7T77 - chains E and H of the 8 polymer chains in the assembly; structure by electron microscopy, 4.75 A resolution (low resolution: residue-level contacts below are approximate; hydrogen-bond / salt-bridge calls are withheld).

== Chain E ==
Protein: HIV Envelope ApexGT3.N130 gp120
Source organism: Human immunodeficiency virus 1
Amino-acid sequence (506 residues; each row starts with the number of its first residue; note: 11 numbers in that range are skipped by the numbering (no residue carries them; nothing is unmodelled there); a row labelled like 185g-185h holds insertion residues (185g, then the next letters in order); numbering starts at 0):
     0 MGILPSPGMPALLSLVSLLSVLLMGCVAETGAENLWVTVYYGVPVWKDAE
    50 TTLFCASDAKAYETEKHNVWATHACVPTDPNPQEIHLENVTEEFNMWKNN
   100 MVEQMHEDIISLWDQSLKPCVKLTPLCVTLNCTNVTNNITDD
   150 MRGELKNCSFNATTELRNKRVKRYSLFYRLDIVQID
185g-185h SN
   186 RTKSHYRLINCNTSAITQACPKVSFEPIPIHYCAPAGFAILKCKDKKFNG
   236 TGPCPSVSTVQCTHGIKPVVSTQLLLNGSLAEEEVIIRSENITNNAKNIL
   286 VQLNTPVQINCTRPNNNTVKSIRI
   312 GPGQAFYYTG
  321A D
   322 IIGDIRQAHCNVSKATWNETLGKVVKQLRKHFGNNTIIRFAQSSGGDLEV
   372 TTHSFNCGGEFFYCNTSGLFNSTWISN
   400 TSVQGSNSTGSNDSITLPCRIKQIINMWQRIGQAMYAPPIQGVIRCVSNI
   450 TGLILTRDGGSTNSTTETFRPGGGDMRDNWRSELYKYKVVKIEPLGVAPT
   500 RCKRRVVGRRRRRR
Disordered / not traced: 0-31, 59-63, 400-410, 503-513
Cystine bridges: Cys54-Cys74, Cys119-Cys205, Cys126-Cys196, Cys131-Cys157, Cys218-Cys247, Cys228-Cys239, Cys296-Cys331, Cys378-Cys445, Cys385-Cys418
Glycans and other covalent adducts: N-acetylglucosamine (NAG) linked to Asn88, Asn130, Asn133, Asn137, Asn160, Asn197, Asn262, Asn276, Asn295, Asn301, Asn332, Asn355, Asn386, Asn392, Asn448, Asn462; glycan linked to Asn156
From the paper describing this entry:
  - post-translational modification sites: Asn130, Asn156, Asn160, Asn167

== Chain H ==
Protein: PG9 Fab Heavy Chain
Source organism: Homo sapiens
Notes: antibody fragment or engineered binder
Amino-acid sequence (248 residues; each row starts with the number of its first residue; a row labelled like 82A-82C holds insertion residues (82A, then the next letters in order)):
     2 QRLVESGGGVVQPGSSLRLSCAASGFDFSRQGMHWVRQAPGQGLEWVAFI
    52 K
   52A Y
    53 DGSEKYHADSVWGRLSISRDNSKDTLYLQM
82A-82C NSL
    83 RVEDTATYFCVREAGGPD
100A-100T YRNGYNYYDFYDGYYNYHYM
   101 DVWGKGTTVTVSSASTKGPSVFPLAPSSKSTSGGTAALGCLVKDYFPEPV
   151 TVSWNSGALTSGVHTFPAVLQSSGLYSLSSVVTVPSSSLGTQTYICNVNH
   201 KPSNTKVDKKVEPKSCDKGLEVLFQ
Disordered / not traced: 2, 112-225
Modified / non-standard residues: Tyr100G (O-sulfo-L-tyrosine; TYS); Tyr100H (O-sulfo-L-tyrosine; TYS)
Cystine bridges: Cys22-Cys92
From the paper describing this entry:
  - post-translational modification sites: Tyr100G

== Chain E / chain H interface ==
Contacting residue pairs - 17 pairs, chain E then chain H:
  Asn160(E) - Tyr100G(H)
  Arg166(E) - Tyr100E(H)
  Asn167(E) - Asn100F(H)
  Lys168(E) - Tyr100H(H)
  Arg169(E) - Tyr100E(H)
  Arg169(E) - Asn100F(H)
  Arg169(E) - Tyr100G(H)
  Arg169(E) - Tyr100H(H)
  Val170(E) - Asp100L(H)
  Lys171(E) - Tyr100H(H)
  Lys171(E) - Asp100I(H)
  Lys171(E) - Phe100J(H)
  Lys171(E) - Tyr100O(H)
  Arg172(E) - Phe100J(H)
  Arg172(E) - Asp100L(H)
  Tyr173(E) - Phe100J(H)
  Tyr173(E) - Tyr100K(H)
Interface residues without a listed pair, chain E (10 interface residues in all): Ser158
Interface features reported in the paper:
  - specific contacts: Arg169(E)-Tyr100E(H) (cation-pi contact)
  - epitope / paratope residues, chain E: Asn160(E), Arg169(E)
  - epitope / paratope residues, chain H: Tyr100E(H)

== Summary ==
Chain E and chain H form an interface of 10 and 9 residues respectively. The authors report a cation-pi
contact between Arg169(E) and Tyr100E(H). N-acetylglucosamine is covalently linked to Asn88(E), Asn130(E),
Asn133(E), Asn137(E), Asn160(E) and Asn197(E) and 10 more. The paper reports epitope/paratope residues
Asn160(E), Arg169(E) and Tyr100E(H); modification sites Asn130(E), Asn156(E) and Tyr100G(H) among others.
Chain E is HIV Envelope ApexGT3.N130 gp120 (Human immunodeficiency virus 1) and chain H is PG9 Fab Heavy Chain
(Homo sapiens); the structure, HIV-1 Envelope ApexGT3.N130 in complex with PG9 Fab, was determined by electron
microscopy together with 7T74 and 7T75 from the same study.
